Entry 3LWV (X-ray diffraction, 2.50 A resolution); this record covers chains A and B of the 5 polymer chains in the assembly.

[Chain A]
Protein: Probable tRNA pseudouridine synthase B
From: Pyrococcus furiosus
Notes: EC 5.4.99.25
UniProt: Q7LWY0 (TRUB_PYRFU); residues 4-343 here correspond to UniProt positions 1-340 (UniProt number = residue number - 3)
Chain sequence (340 residues; row label = number of the first residue in the row):
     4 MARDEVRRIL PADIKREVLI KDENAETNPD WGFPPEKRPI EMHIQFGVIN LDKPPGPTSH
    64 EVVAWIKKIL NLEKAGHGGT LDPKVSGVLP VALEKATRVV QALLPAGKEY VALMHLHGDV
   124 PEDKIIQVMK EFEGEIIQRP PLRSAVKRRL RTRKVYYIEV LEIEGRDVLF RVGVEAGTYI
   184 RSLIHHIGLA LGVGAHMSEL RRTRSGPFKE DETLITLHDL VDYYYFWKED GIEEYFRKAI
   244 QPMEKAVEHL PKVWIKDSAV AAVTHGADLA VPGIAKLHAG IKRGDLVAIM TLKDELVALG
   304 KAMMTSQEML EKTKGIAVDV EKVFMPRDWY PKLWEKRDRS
Disordered / not traced: 4-10, 143-152, 338-343
Curated features (UniProtKB/Swiss-Prot):
  - active site: Asp85 (Nucleophile)
From the paper describing this entry:
  - conformationally variable residues: Tyr182
  - catalytic residues: Asp85 (by similarity / conservation)
  - mutagenesis - D85E, Y182H, Y182S, R184E: abolished catalytic activity
  - mutagenesis - Y113F, Y113H, Y113L: decreased catalytic activity

[Chain B]
Protein: Ribosome biogenesis protein Nop10
From: Pyrococcus furiosus
UniProt: Q8U1R4 (NOP10_PYRFU); numbering as in UniProt (aligned over 1-60)
Chain sequence (60 residues; row label = number of the first residue in the row):
     1 MRFRIRKCPK CGRYTLKEVC PVCGEKTKVA HPPRFSPEDP YGEYRRRWKR EVLGIGRKEK
Disordered / not traced: 1-2, 56-60
Small-molecule neighbours: Zn2+ (ZN): Cys11, Val22, Cys23

[Chain A / chain B interface]
Pairs across the interface - 59 pairs, chain A then chain B:
  Asp55(A) with Pro32(B)
  Lys56(A) with Pro32(B)
  Pro57(A) with Pro33(B)
  Pro58(A) with His31(B); Pro32(B); Arg34(B), hydrogen bond (backbone-side chain)
  Trp68(A) with Pro37(B)
  Lys71(A) with Pro37(B)
  Ser89(A) with His31(B), hydrogen bond; Pro32(B)
  Val114(A) with Ile5(B); Tyr14(B), hydrophobic
  Leu116(A) with Arg4(B)
  Leu164(A) with Arg13(B); Tyr14(B)
  Glu165(A) with Arg13(B), salt bridge; Tyr14(B); Thr15(B), hydrogen bond; Leu16(B), hydrogen bond (side chain-backbone); Lys17(B); Pro21(B)
  Glu167(A) with Arg4(B), salt bridge; Leu16(B); Lys17(B), salt bridge
  Asp170(A) with Arg4(B), salt bridge
  Leu172(A) with Ile5(B), hydrophobic; Tyr14(B); Thr15(B)
  Arg174(A) with Tyr14(B)
  Glu202(A) with Phe3(B); Arg4(B), hydrogen bond (side chain-backbone); Ile5(B), hydrogen bond (side chain-backbone); His31(B), salt bridge
  Leu203(A) with His31(B)
  Arg204(A) with Tyr14(B), hydrogen bond; Ala30(B); Pro32(B)
  Thr206(A) with Tyr14(B)
  Glu213(A) with Lys7(B), salt bridge; Tyr14(B), hydrogen bond
  Thr219(A) with Pro32(B)
  Leu220(A) with Phe35(B), hydrophobic
  His221(A) with Pro33(B), hydrogen bond (side chain-backbone); Arg34(B), hydrogen bond (side chain-backbone); Phe35(B); Arg45(B)
  Asp222(A) with Lys49(B), salt bridge
  Val224(A) with Phe35(B), hydrophobic; Arg45(B)
  Asp225(A) with Arg45(B), salt bridge; Arg46(B), salt bridge; Lys49(B), salt bridge
  Tyr228(A) with Arg46(B)
  Phe229(A) with Arg50(B); Leu53(B), hydrophobic; Ile55(B), hydrophobic
  Asp233(A) with Arg50(B), salt bridge
  Tyr238(A) with Leu53(B); Ile55(B), hydrophobic
Other interface residues (no listed pair), chain A (35 interface residues in all): Gly59, Ile72, Ala115, Tyr226, Ile235
Other interface residues (no listed pair), chain B (25 interface residues in all): Gly12, Asp39

[Summary]
Chain A and chain B form an interface of 35 and 25 residues respectively, with 10 hydrogen bonds and 11 salt
bridges. Among the polar pairs are Glu165(A)-Arg13(B), Glu167(A)-Arg4(B) and Glu167(A)-Lys17(B). From the
paper: the catalytic residue Asp85(A); D85E, Y182H and Y182S of chain A, among others, abolish catalytic
activity; 7 substitutions were tested in all.
Here chain A is Probable tRNA pseudouridine synthase B and chain B is Ribosome biogenesis protein Nop10, both
from Pyrococcus furiosus. Entry 3LWV (Structure of H/ACA RNP bound to a substrate RNA containing
2'-deoxyuridine) was determined by X-ray diffraction, deposited together with 3LWQ and 3LWR.
